PDB entry 4HLK | X-ray diffraction, 2.00 A resolution | chains A and C

# Chain A
Name: Tankyrase-2
Organism: Homo sapiens
Notes: EC 2.4.2.30; fragment: C-terminal fragment
UniProt: Q9H2K2 (TNKS2_HUMAN); numbering as in UniProt (aligned over 946-1113)
Amino-acid sequence (191 residues; row label = number of the first residue in the row):
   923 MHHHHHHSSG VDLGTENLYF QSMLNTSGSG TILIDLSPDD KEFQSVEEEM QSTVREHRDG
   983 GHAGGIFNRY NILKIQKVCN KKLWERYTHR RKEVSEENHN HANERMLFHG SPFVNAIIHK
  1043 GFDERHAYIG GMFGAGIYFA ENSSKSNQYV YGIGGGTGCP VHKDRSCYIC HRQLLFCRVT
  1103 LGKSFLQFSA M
Not modelled in the structure: 923-951, 1113
Construct notes: expression tag (923-945)
Ion coordination: Zn2+: C1081, H1084, C1089, C1092
Residues lining bound ligands: 2-(4-methylphenyl)-4H-chromen-4-one (431): F1030, H1031, G1032, S1033, P1034, F1035, H1048, A1049, Y1050, Y1060, F1061, A1062, K1067, S1068, Y1071, I1075
UniProt features mapped onto this chain:
  - binding site (Zn(2+)): C1081, H1084, C1089, C1092
  - mutagenesis: M1054 (M1054V: Loss of activity)

# Chain C
Name: Tankyrase-2
Organism: Homo sapiens
Notes: EC 2.4.2.30; fragment: C-terminal fragment
UniProt: Q9H2K2 (TNKS2_HUMAN); residue numbers follow UniProt; this construct covers 1114-1162
Amino-acid sequence (49 residues; row label = number of the first residue in the row):
  1114 KMAHSPPGHH SVTGRPSVNG LALAEYVIYR GEQAYPEYLI TYQIMRPEG
Not modelled in the structure: 1114, 1162

# Interface between chain A and chain C
Contacting residue pairs (156):
  L955(A) - L1152(C)  hydrophobic
  E964(A) - Y1151(C)  hydrogen bond
  V968(A) - Y1151(C)
  V968(A) - I1153(C)  hydrophobic
  M972(A) - I1153(C)  hydrophobic
  M972(A) - Y1155(C)  hydrophobic
  R977(A) - N1132(C)
  R977(A) - L1134(C)
  R977(A) - A1135(C)
  R980(A) - V1131(C)
  I988(A) - P1160(C)
  F989(A) - I1157(C)  hydrophobic
  F989(A) - M1158(C)
  N990(A) - P1160(C)
  R991(A) - M1158(C)  hydrogen bond (backbone-backbone)
  Y992(A) - Y1155(C)  hydrophobic
  Y992(A) - Q1156(C)
  Y992(A) - I1157(C)  hydrophobic
  Y992(A) - M1158(C)
  N993(A) - Y1155(C)
  N993(A) - Q1156(C)  hydrogen bond (backbone-backbone)
  N993(A) - M1158(C)
  I994(A) - I1153(C)  hydrophobic
  I994(A) - T1154(C)
  I994(A) - Y1155(C)  hydrophobic
  L995(A) - T1154(C)  hydrogen bond (backbone-backbone)
  L995(A) - Y1155(C)
  L995(A) - Q1156(C)
  K996(A) - L1152(C)
  K996(A) - I1153(C)
  K996(A) - T1154(C)  hydrogen bond (backbone-backbone)
  I997(A) - L1152(C)
  Q998(A) - Y1151(C)
  Q998(A) - L1152(C)  hydrogen bond (backbone-backbone)
  K999(A) - E1150(C)
  K999(A) - Y1151(C)
  V1000(A) - Y1148(C)  hydrogen bond (backbone-side chain)
  V1000(A) - P1149(C)
  V1000(A) - E1150(C)  hydrogen bond (backbone-backbone)
  V1000(A) - L1152(C)
  C1001(A) - Y1148(C)
  N1002(A) - Y1148(C)  hydrogen bond (backbone-side chain)
  L1005(A) - Y1148(C)
  W1006(A) - Y1148(C)
  W1006(A) - E1150(C)
  R1008(A) - E1145(C)
  Y1009(A) - E1145(C)
  Y1009(A) - Q1146(C)
  Y1009(A) - A1147(C)
  Y1009(A) - Y1148(C)
  R1012(A) - H1123(C)
  R1012(A) - R1143(C)
  R1012(A) - E1145(C)
  R1012(A) - Q1146(C)  hydrogen bond
  V1016(A) - H1123(C)
  V1016(A) - Q1146(C)
  E1019(A) - H1123(C)  salt bridge
  R1027(A) - Y1139(C)  hydrogen bond
  L1029(A) - Y1139(C)  hydrophobic
  V1036(A) - L1152(C)  hydrophobic
  F1044(A) - G1144(C)
  F1044(A) - A1147(C)  hydrophobic
  E1046(A) - M1115(C)
  A1049(A) - M1115(C)  hydrophobic
  F1055(A) - V1125(C)  hydrophobic
  F1055(A) - G1127(C)
  F1055(A) - V1140(C)  hydrophobic
  F1055(A) - Y1142(C)  hydrogen bond (backbone-side chain)
  A1057(A) - M1115(C)
  A1057(A) - A1116(C)  hydrogen bond (backbone-backbone)
  A1057(A) - Y1142(C)
  G1058(A) - M1115(C)
  G1058(A) - V1140(C)
  G1058(A) - I1141(C)
  I1059(A) - M1115(C)  hydrophobic
  I1059(A) - Y1139(C)
  I1059(A) - V1140(C)
  I1059(A) - I1141(C)  hydrogen bond (backbone-backbone)
  I1059(A) - G1144(C)
  Y1060(A) - Y1139(C)
  Y1060(A) - V1140(C)  hydrophobic
  F1061(A) - E1138(C)
  F1061(A) - Y1139(C)  hydrogen bond (backbone-backbone)
  F1061(A) - I1141(C)  hydrophobic
  F1061(A) - A1147(C)  hydrophobic
  E1063(A) - L1136(C)
  E1063(A) - A1137(C)  hydrogen bond (backbone-backbone)
  E1063(A) - Y1139(C)  hydrogen bond
  N1064(A) - A1135(C)
  N1064(A) - L1136(C)  hydrogen bond (side chain-backbone)
  K1067(A) - E1138(C)
  N1069(A) - Y1155(C)  hydrogen bond
  V1072(A) - Y1155(C)
  S1088(A) - I1157(C)
  C1089(A) - I1157(C)
  Y1090(A) - Q1156(C)  hydrogen bond (backbone-side chain)
  Y1090(A) - I1157(C)
  Y1090(A) - M1158(C)
  Y1090(A) - R1159(C)
  I1091(A) - Q1156(C)  hydrogen bond (backbone-side chain)
  C1092(A) - Q1156(C)
  H1093(A) - Y1155(C)
  H1093(A) - Q1156(C)
  R1094(A) - I1153(C)
  R1094(A) - T1154(C)
  R1094(A) - Y1155(C)  hydrogen bond (backbone-backbone)
  R1094(A) - I1157(C)
  Q1095(A) - L1152(C)
  Q1095(A) - I1153(C)
  Q1095(A) - T1154(C)  hydrogen bond
  Q1095(A) - Y1155(C)
  L1096(A) - Y1151(C)
  L1096(A) - L1152(C)
  L1096(A) - I1153(C)  hydrogen bond (backbone-backbone)
  L1096(A) - Y1155(C)
  L1097(A) - P1149(C)  hydrophobic
  L1097(A) - Y1151(C)
  L1097(A) - L1152(C)  hydrophobic
  F1098(A) - E1150(C)  hydrogen bond (backbone-backbone)
  F1098(A) - Y1151(C)  hydrogen bond (backbone-backbone)
  C1099(A) - Y1148(C)
  C1099(A) - P1149(C)  hydrophobic
  R1100(A) - A1147(C)
  R1100(A) - Y1148(C)  hydrogen bond (backbone-backbone)
  R1100(A) - E1150(C)  salt bridge
  V1101(A) - Q1146(C)
  T1102(A) - I1141(C)
  T1102(A) - Q1146(C)  hydrogen bond (backbone-backbone)
  L1103(A) - H1123(C)
  L1103(A) - S1124(C)  hydrogen bond (backbone-side chain)
  L1103(A) - Y1139(C)  hydrophobic
  G1104(A) - H1123(C)
  K1105(A) - G1121(C)
  K1105(A) - H1122(C)
  K1105(A) - H1123(C)  hydrogen bond (backbone-backbone)
  K1105(A) - S1124(C)
  S1106(A) - H1122(C)
  S1106(A) - S1124(C)  hydrogen bond
  S1106(A) - V1125(C)
  S1106(A) - T1126(C)  hydrogen bond
  F1107(A) - P1119(C)  hydrophobic
  F1107(A) - H1122(C)
  F1107(A) - S1124(C)  hydrogen bond (backbone-backbone)
  F1107(A) - V1125(C)
  F1107(A) - T1126(C)  hydrogen bond (backbone-backbone)
  L1108(A) - T1126(C)
  L1108(A) - R1128(C)
  Q1109(A) - T1126(C)  hydrogen bond (backbone-backbone)
  Q1109(A) - G1127(C)
  Q1109(A) - R1128(C)  hydrogen bond (backbone-backbone)
  F1110(A) - R1128(C)
  S1111(A) - R1128(C)  hydrogen bond (backbone-backbone)
  S1111(A) - P1129(C)
  S1111(A) - S1130(C)  hydrogen bond (backbone-backbone)
  A1112(A) - S1130(C)  hydrogen bond (backbone-side chain)
  A1112(A) - V1131(C)  hydrophobic
Interface residues without a listed pair, chain A (83 interface residues in all): L958, T975, G986, G987, E1015, N1020, M1028, F1030, I1039, I1040, D1045, G1056, A1062
Interface residues without a listed pair, chain C (43 interface residues in all): E1161

# In short
The interface between chain A and chain C involves 83 residues on one side and 43 on the other, with 39
hydrogen bonds and 2 salt bridges. Among the polar pairs are E1019(A)-H1123(C), R1100(A)-E1150(C) and
E964(A)-Y1151(C). Bound to chain A: 2-(4-methylphenyl)-4H-chromen-4-one.
Here chain A is Tankyrase-2 and chain C is Tankyrase-2, both from Homo sapiens. Entry 4HLK (Crystal structure
of Tankyrase 2 in complex with 4'-methylflavone) was determined by X-ray diffraction (same publication as
4HKI, 4HKK, 4HKN, 4HL5, 4HLF, 4HLG and 3 further entries).
